PDB entry 1Q95 | X-ray diffraction, 2.46 A resolution | chains D and J of the 12 polymer chains in the assembly

# Chain D
Protein: Aspartate carbamoyltransferase catalytic chain
Organism: Escherichia coli
Notes: EC 2.1.3.2
Reference sequence: P0A786 (PYRB_ECOLI); residues 1-310 here = UniProt positions 1-310
Sequence (310 residues; numbered 1 to 310; the number before each row is that of its first residue):
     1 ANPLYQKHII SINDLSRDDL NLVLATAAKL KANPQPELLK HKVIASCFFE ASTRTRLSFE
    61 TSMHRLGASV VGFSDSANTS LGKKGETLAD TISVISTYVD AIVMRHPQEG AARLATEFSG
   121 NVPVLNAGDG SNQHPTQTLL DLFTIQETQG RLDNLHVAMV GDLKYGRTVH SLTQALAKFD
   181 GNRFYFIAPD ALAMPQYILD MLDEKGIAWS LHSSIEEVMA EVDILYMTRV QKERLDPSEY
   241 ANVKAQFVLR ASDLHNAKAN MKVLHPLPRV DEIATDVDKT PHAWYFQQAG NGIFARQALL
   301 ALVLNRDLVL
Ligand contacts: N-(phosphonacetyl)-L-aspartic acid (PAL): A51, S52, T53, R54, T55, R105, H134, Q137, R167, T168, R229, Q231, P266, P268

# Chain J
Protein: Aspartate carbamoyltransferase regulatory chain
Organism: Escherichia coli
Reference sequence: P0A7F3 (PYRI_ECOLI); aligned to UniProt positions 1-153 over residues 1-153 (the alignment contains insertions or deletions, so no single offset holds)
Sequence (153 residues; numbered 1 to 153; the number before each row is that of its first residue):
     1 MTHDNKLQVE AIKRGTVIDH IPAQIGFKLL SLFKLTETDQ RITIGLNLPS GEMGRKDLIK
    61 IENTFLSEDQ VDQLALYAPQ ATVNRIDNYE VVGKSRPSLP ERIDNVLVCP NSNCISHAEP
   121 VSSSFAVRKR ANDIALKCKY CEKEFSHNVV LAN
Bound ions: Zn2+: C109, C114, C138, C141
Swiss-Prot annotation at these positions:
  - binding site (Zn(2+)): C109, C114, C138, C141

# Chain D / chain J interface
Pairs across the interface - 37 pairs, chain D then chain J:
  S11(D) - E142(J)  hydrogen bond
  N13(D) - K137(J)  hydrogen bond
  T87(D) - E119(J)
  L88(D) - E119(J)  hydrogen bond (backbone-side chain)
  A89(D) - E119(J)  hydrogen bond (backbone-side chain)
  P107(D) - N113(J)
  Q108(D) - N113(J)
  Q108(D) - I115(J)
  E109(D) - N111(J)
  E109(D) - N113(J)  hydrogen bond (backbone-backbone)
  E109(D) - C114(J)
  E109(D) - I115(J)  hydrogen bond (backbone-backbone)
  E109(D) - C141(J)
  E109(D) - K143(J)  salt bridge
  G110(D) - I115(J)
  G110(D) - Y140(J)
  G110(D) - C141(J)
  A111(D) - I115(J)
  R113(D) - K139(J)
  R113(D) - Y140(J)
  R113(D) - E142(J)  salt bridge
  L114(D) - I115(J)  hydrophobic
  L114(D) - V121(J)  hydrophobic
  L114(D) - Y140(J)  hydrophobic
  E117(D) - V121(J)
  E117(D) - K139(J)  salt bridge
  E117(D) - Y140(J)  hydrogen bond
  F118(D) - P120(J)
  F118(D) - V121(J)  hydrophobic
  S131(D) - K143(J)
  N132(D) - C141(J)
  N132(D) - E142(J)  hydrogen bond
  Q133(D) - E142(J)
  Q196(D) - R130(J)
  Y197(D) - E144(J)
  D200(D) - R128(J)  salt bridge
  D200(D) - R130(J)  salt bridge
Interface residues without a listed pair, chain D (21 interface residues in all): H106

# Overview
Chain D and chain J form an interface of 21 and 16 residues respectively; the contacts include 8 hydrogen
bonds and 5 salt bridges. Among the polar pairs are E109(D)-K143(J), R113(D)-E142(J) and E117(D)-K139(J).
Chain D binds N-(phosphonacetyl)-L-aspartic acid.
Chain D is Aspartate carbamoyltransferase catalytic chain and chain J is Aspartate carbamoyltransferase
regulatory chain, both from Escherichia coli; the structure, Aspartate Transcarbamylase (ATCase) of
Escherichia coli: A New Crystalline R State Bound to PALA, or to ..., was determined by X-ray diffraction
(same publication as 1R0B).
